PDB entry 3BRV | X-ray diffraction, 2.20 A resolution | chains A and D of the 4 polymer chains in the assembly

== Chain A ==
Protein: Inhibitor of nuclear factor kappa-B kinase subunit beta
Notes: EC 2.7.11.10; fragment: NEMO-binding
UniProtKB: O14920 (IKKB_HUMAN); residue numbers follow UniProt; this construct covers 701-745
Chain sequence (48 residues; each row starts with the number of its first residue):
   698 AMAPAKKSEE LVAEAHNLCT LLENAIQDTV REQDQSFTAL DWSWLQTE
Unresolved in the structure: 698-704, 744-745
Differences from the reference sequence: expression tag (698-700)
Reported in the primary citation:
  - contacts within the chain: Asp738-Ser740, Phe734-Trp739 (hydrogen bond), Asp738-Trp741 (hydrogen bond)
  - post-translational modification sites: Ser740 (citing earlier work)

== Chain D ==
Protein: NF-kappa-B essential modulator
Organism: Homo sapiens
UniProtKB: Q9Y6K9 (NEMO_HUMAN); residues 44-111 here = UniProt positions 44-111
Chain sequence (70 residues; each row starts with the number of its first residue):
    42 MWEQGAPETL QRCLEENQEL RDAIRQSNQI LRERCEELLH FQASQREEKE FLMCKFQEAR
   102 KLVERLGLEK
Unresolved in the structure: 42-48, 111
Differences from the reference sequence: expression tag (42-43)
Curated features (UniProtKB/Swiss-Prot):
  - modified residue (Phosphoserine): Ser68, Ser85
  - cross-link: Lys111 (Glycyl lysine isopeptide (Lys-Gly) (interchain with G-Cter in ubiquitin))
  - natural variant: Glu57 (E57K: In IP), Lys90 (deletion: In IP)
  - mutagenesis: Ser68 (S68A: Increases formation of homodimers; S68E: Abolishes interaction with IKBKB; abolishes TNF-alpha induced NF-kappa-B activity), Ser85 (S85A: Decreases ubiquitination and abolishes nuclear export)
Reported in the primary citation:
  - post-translational modification sites: Ser68 (citing earlier work)

== Interface between chain A and chain D ==
Contacting residue pairs - 38 pairs, chain A then chain D:
  Leu708(A) - Arg62(D)
  Leu708(A) - Ile65(D)
  Leu708(A) - Arg66(D)
  Leu708(A) - Asn69(D)
  Glu711(A) - Asn69(D)
  Glu711(A) - Arg73(D)  salt bridge
  Ala712(A) - Ile65(D)  hydrophobic
  Ala712(A) - Asn69(D)
  Leu715(A) - Asn69(D)
  Leu715(A) - Leu72(D)  hydrophobic
  Leu715(A) - Arg73(D)
  Leu715(A) - Cys76(D)
  Cys716(A) - Leu72(D)  hydrophobic
  Leu718(A) - Cys76(D)
  Leu719(A) - Leu72(D)  hydrophobic
  Leu719(A) - Cys76(D)  hydrogen bond (backbone-side chain)
  Leu719(A) - Leu79(D)  hydrophobic
  Ala722(A) - Leu79(D)  hydrophobic
  Ala722(A) - Gln83(D)  hydrogen bond (backbone-side chain)
  Ile723(A) - Leu79(D)  hydrophobic
  Asp725(A) - Gln83(D)
  Thr726(A) - Phe82(D)
  Thr726(A) - Gln83(D)  hydrogen bond
  Thr726(A) - Gln86(D)
  Glu729(A) - Lys90(D)  hydrogen bond (backbone-side chain)
  Gln730(A) - Gln86(D)
  Gln732(A) - Lys90(D)  hydrogen bond (backbone-side chain)
  Phe734(A) - Lys90(D)
  Phe734(A) - Leu93(D)  hydrophobic
  Phe734(A) - Met94(D)  hydrophobic
  Leu737(A) - Met94(D)  hydrophobic
  Leu737(A) - Phe97(D)  hydrophobic
  Asp738(A) - Phe97(D)
  Trp739(A) - Phe97(D)  hydrophobic
  Trp741(A) - Phe97(D)
  Trp741(A) - Ala100(D)
  Trp741(A) - Arg101(D)
  Trp741(A) - Val104(D)
Other interface residues (no listed pair), chain A (20 interface residues in all): Ser705
Other interface residues (no listed pair), chain D (19 interface residues in all): Arg75
From the paper, about this interface:
  - pairs named by the authors: Lys90(D)-Gln732(A), Met94(D)-Phe734(A) (hydrophobic contact), Phe97(D)-Trp741(A) (pi stacking)
  - hot spots on chain A (mutagenesis) - W739A/W741A (100-fold): decreased binding to NF-kappa-B essential modulator (chain D)

== In short ==
20 residues of chain A and 19 residues of chain D are in contact, with 5 hydrogen bonds and 1 salt bridge.
Among the polar pairs are Glu711(A)-Arg73(D), Leu719(A)-Cys76(D) and Ala722(A)-Gln83(D). The paper describes a
contact between Lys90(D) and Gln732(A); a hydrophobic contact between Met94(D) and Phe734(A); pi stacking
between Phe97(D) and Trp741(A). The paper reports that W739A/W741A of chain A reduce binding to NF-kappa-B
essential modulator (chain D); modification sites Ser740(A) and Ser68(D).
Here chain A is Inhibitor of nuclear factor kappa-B kinase subunit beta and chain D is NF-kappa-B essential
modulator (Homo sapiens). Entry 3BRV (NEMO/IKKb association domain structure) was determined by X-ray
diffraction together with 3BRT from the same study.
